7C9S - chains C and D of the 4 polymer chains in the assembly; structure by electron microscopy, 2.90 A resolution.

Chain C:
Name: VP3
Source organism: Echovirus E30
Amino-acid sequence (238 residues; row label = number of the first residue in the row):
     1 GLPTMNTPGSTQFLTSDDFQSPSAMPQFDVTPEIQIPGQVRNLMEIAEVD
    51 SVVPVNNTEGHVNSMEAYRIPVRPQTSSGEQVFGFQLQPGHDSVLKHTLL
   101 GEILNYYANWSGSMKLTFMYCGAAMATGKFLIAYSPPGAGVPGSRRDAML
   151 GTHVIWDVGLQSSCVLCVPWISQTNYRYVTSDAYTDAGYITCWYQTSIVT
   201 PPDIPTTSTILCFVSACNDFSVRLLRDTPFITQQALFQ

Chain D:
Name: VP4
Source organism: Echovirus E30
UniProt: Q33C85 (Q33C85_9ENTO); residue numbers follow UniProt; this construct covers 2-69
Amino-acid sequence (69 residues; row label = number of the first residue in the row):
     1 XGAQVSTQKTGAHETGLNASGNSIIHYTNINYYKDSASNSLNRQDFTQDP
    51 SKFTEPVKDVMIKTLPALN
Unresolved in the structure: 14-23, 69
Differences from the reference sequence: acetylation (1)
Modified residues: MYR (myristic acid) at position 1

How chain C and chain D interact:
Residue-residue contacts (34):
  Ser16(C) - Arg43(D)
  Asp17(C) - Arg43(D)  hydrogen bond (backbone-side chain)
  Asp18(C) - Ser40(D)  hydrogen bond
  Asp18(C) - Leu41(D)  hydrogen bond (side chain-backbone)
  Gln20(C) - Ile30(D)
  Gln20(C) - Asn31(D)
  Gln20(C) - Tyr32(D)
  Gln20(C) - Tyr33(D)
  Gln20(C) - Ser38(D)
  Ser21(C) - Tyr33(D)
  Ser21(C) - Ser38(D)  hydrogen bond (backbone-side chain)
  Pro22(C) - Tyr33(D)  hydrophobic
  Ser23(C) - Asp35(D)
  Ser23(C) - Ser38(D)
  Met25(C) - Asp35(D)
  Pro26(C) - Asp35(D)
  Gln27(C) - Lys34(D)
  Gln27(C) - Asp35(D)  hydrogen bond (backbone-side chain)
  Gln39(C) - Lys52(D)  hydrogen bond (backbone-side chain)
  Gln39(C) - Phe53(D)
  Arg41(C) - Thr47(D)
  Arg41(C) - Asp49(D)  salt bridge
  Arg41(C) - Lys52(D)
  Glu45(C) - Gln48(D)
  Glu45(C) - Asp49(D)  hydrogen bond (side chain-backbone)
  Glu45(C) - Pro50(D)
  Glu45(C) - Phe53(D)
  Glu48(C) - Thr54(D)
  Val49(C) - Phe53(D)  hydrophobic
  Val49(C) - Thr54(D)
  Leu160(C) - Leu68(D)
  Gln161(C) - Pro66(D)
  Gln161(C) - Ala67(D)
  Gln161(C) - Leu68(D)
Also at the interface, not in a pair above, chain C (22 interface residues in all): Phe19, Gly38, Val40, Asn42, Met44
Also at the interface, not in a pair above, chain D (22 interface residues in all): Asn29, Asn39

Overview:
The chain C/chain D interface involves 22 residues from each chain; the contacts include 7 hydrogen bonds and
1 salt bridge. Among the polar pairs are Arg41(C)-Asp49(D), Asp17(C)-Arg43(D) and Asp18(C)-Ser40(D).
Here chain C is VP3 and chain D is VP4, both from Echovirus E30. Entry 7C9S (Echovirus 30 F-particle) was
determined by electron microscopy together with 7C9T, 7C9U, 7C9V, 7C9W, 7C9X, 7C9Y and 7C9Z from the same
study.
